Entry 8Z9R (electron microscopy, 2.58 A resolution); this record covers chains I and K of the 11 polymer chains in the assembly.

[Chain I]
Name: RNA-directed RNA polymerase catalytic subunit
From: Thogoto virus (isolate SiAr 126)
Notes: EC 2.7.7.48
Reference sequence: O41353 (RDRP_THOGV); residue numbers follow UniProt; this construct covers 1-710
Amino-acid sequence (710 residues; each row starts with the number of its first residue):
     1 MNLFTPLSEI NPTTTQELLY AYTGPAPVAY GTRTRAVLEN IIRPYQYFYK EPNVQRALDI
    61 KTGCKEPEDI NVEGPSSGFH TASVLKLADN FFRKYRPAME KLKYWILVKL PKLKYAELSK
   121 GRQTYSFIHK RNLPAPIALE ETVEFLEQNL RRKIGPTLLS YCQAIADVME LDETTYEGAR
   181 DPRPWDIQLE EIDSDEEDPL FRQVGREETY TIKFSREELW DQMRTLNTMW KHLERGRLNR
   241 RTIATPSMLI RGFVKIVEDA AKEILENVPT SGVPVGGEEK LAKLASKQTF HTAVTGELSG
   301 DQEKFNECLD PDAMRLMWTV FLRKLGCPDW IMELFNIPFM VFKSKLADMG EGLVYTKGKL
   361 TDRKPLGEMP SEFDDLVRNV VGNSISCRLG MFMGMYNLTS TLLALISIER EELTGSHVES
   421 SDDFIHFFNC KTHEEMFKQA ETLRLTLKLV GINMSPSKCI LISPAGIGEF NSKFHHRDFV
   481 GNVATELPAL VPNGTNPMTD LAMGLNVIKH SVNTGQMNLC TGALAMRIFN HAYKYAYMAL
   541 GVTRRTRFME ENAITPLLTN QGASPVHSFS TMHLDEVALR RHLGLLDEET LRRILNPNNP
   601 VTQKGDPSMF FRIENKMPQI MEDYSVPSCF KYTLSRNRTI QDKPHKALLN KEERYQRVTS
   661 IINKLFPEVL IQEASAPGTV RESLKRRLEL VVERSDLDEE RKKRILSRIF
Not modelled in the structure: 178-209, 275-278, 603-621, 636-644, 681, 694-710
Sequence notes: conflict Leu-7 (Arg in O41353), Trp-230 (Cys in O41353)

[Chain K]
Molecule: 10-nt RNA strand
Sequence (10 nucleotides; numbered 1 to 10; the number before each row is that of its first residue):
     1 XGCAAAAACA
Modified residues: ATP (adenosine-5'-triphosphate) at position 1

[Chain I / chain K interface]
Contacting residue pairs - 11 pairs, chain I then chain K:
  Tyr-30(I) with A4(K), sugar contact; A7(K), base contact; A8(K), sugar contact
  Gly-31(I) with A7(K), phosphate contact; A8(K), hydrogen bond to the sugar
  Thr-32(I) with A7(K), phosphate contact
  Arg-35(I) with A6(K), hydrogen bond to the sugar; A7(K), salt bridge to the phosphate
  Val-354(I) with A7(K), sugar contact
  Lys-359(I) with ATP_1(K)
  Arg-363(I) with A8(K), salt bridge to the phosphate
Other interface residues (no listed pair), chain I (8 interface residues in all): Arg-240

[In short]
8 residues of chain I face 5 of chain K across their interface, with 2 hydrogen bonds and 2 salt bridges.
Polar contacts include Gly-31(I)/A8(K), Arg-35(I)/A6(K) and Arg-35(I)/A7(K).
Chain I is RNA-directed RNA polymerase catalytic subunit (Thogoto virus (isolate SiAr 126)) and chain K is a
10-nt RNA strand; the structure, Cryo-EM structure of Thogoto virus polymerase in a replication
elongation-reception conformation, was determined by electron microscopy together with 8Z85, 8Z8J, 8Z8N, 8Z8X,
8Z90, 8Z97 and 3 further entries from the same study.
